PDB entry 6QVU | electron microscopy, 4.20 A resolution (low resolution: residue-level contacts below are approximate; hydrogen-bond / salt-bridge calls are withheld) | chains B and A

# Chain B (and A)
Molecule: Chloride channel protein 1
Source organism: Homo sapiens
Notes: chain A of this document is another copy of the same molecule, construct and numbering; everything in this record applies to it too
UniProtKB: P35523 (CLCN1_HUMAN); residue numbers follow UniProt; this construct covers 1-988
Sequence (988 residues; numbered 1 to 988; the number before each row is that of its first residue):
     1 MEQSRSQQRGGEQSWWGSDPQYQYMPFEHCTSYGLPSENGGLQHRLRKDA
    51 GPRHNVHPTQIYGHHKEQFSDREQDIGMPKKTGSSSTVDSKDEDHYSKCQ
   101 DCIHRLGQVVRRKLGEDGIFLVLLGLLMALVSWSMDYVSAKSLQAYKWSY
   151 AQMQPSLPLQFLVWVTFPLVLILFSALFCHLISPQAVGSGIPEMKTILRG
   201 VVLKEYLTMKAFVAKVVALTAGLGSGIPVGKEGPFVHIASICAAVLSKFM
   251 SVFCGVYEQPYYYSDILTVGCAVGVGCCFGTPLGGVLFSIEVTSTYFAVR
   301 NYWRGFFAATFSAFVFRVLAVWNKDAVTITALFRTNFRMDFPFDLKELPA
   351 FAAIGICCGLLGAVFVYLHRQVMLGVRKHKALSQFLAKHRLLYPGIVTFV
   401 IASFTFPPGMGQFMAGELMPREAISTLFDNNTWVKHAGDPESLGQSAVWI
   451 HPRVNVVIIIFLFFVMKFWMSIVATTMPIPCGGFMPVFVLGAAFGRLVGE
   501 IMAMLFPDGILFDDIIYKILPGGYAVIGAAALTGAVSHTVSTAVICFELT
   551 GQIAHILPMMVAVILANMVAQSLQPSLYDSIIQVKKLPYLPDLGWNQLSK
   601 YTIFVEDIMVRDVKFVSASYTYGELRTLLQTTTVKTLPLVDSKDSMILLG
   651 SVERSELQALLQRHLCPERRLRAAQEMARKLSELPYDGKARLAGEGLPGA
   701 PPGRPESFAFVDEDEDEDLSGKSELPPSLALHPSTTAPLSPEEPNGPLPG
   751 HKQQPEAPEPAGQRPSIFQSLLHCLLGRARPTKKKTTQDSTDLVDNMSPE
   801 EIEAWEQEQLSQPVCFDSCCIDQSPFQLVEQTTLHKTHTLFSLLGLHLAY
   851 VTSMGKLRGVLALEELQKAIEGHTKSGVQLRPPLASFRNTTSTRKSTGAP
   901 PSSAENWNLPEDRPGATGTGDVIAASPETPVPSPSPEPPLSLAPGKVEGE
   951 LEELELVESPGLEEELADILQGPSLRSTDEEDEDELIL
Disordered / not traced: 1-114, 254-261, 592-594, 670-817, 873-988
Curated features (UniProtKB/Swiss-Prot):
  - motif: Gly188 to Pro192 (Selectivity filter part_1), Gly230 to Pro234 (Selectivity filter part_2), Gly482 to Pro486 (Selectivity filter part_3)
  - binding site (chloride): Ser189, Phe484, Tyr578
  - site: Glu232 (Protopore gate)
  - modified residue: Ser886 (Phosphoserine)
  - natural variant: Gln43 (Q43R: In MCAR), Ser70 (S70L: In MCAR; uncertain significance), Thr82 (T82A: In MCAR; uncertain significance), Arg105 (R105C: In MCAR), Met128 (M128V: In MCAD), Asp136 (D136G: In MCAR), Tyr137 (Y137D: In MCAR), Tyr150 (Y150C: In MCAR), Gln154 (Q154R: No effect on chloride transport), Gln160 (Q160H: In MCAR), Phe161 (F161V: In MCAD and MCAR), Trp164 (W164R: In MCAR), 48 further natural variant entries in UniProt
  - mutagenesis: Ile290 (I290C/E/F/G/K/L/Q/T/V/Y: Changed chloride channel activity; changed gating of the channel), Glu291 (E291D: No effect on calcium channel activity; E291L: Loss of calcium channel activity), Arg496 (R496K: Changed gating of the channel), Gly499 (G499K/E: Changed gating of the channel; G499Q: No effect on gating of the channel), Glu500 (E500Q: No effect on channel function), Thr636 (T636A: Reduces the effect of adenosine nucleotides on common gate), Pro638 (P638A: Reduces the effect of adenosine nucleotides on common gate), Ser651 (S651A: Has normal sensitivity to adenosine nucleotides), His847 (H847A: Reduces the effect of adenosine nucleotides on common gate), Leu848 (L848A: Abrogates the effect of adenosine nucleotides on common gate), Ala849 (A849V: Has normal sensitivity to adenosine nucleotides)

# Interface between chain B and chain A
Contacting residue pairs - 55 pairs, chain B then chain A:
  Glu291(B) with Tyr302(A)
  Ser294(B) with Val299(A)
  Thr295(B) with Phe297(A); Ala298(A); Val299(A)
  Tyr296(B) with Tyr296(A); Phe297(A); Ala298(A)
  Phe297(B) with Thr295(A); Tyr296(A); Phe297(A)
  Ala298(B) with Thr295(A); Tyr296(A)
  Val299(B) with Ser294(A); Thr295(A)
  Arg300(B) with Gln597(A)
  Tyr302(B) with Glu291(A)
  Trp303(B) with Gln571(A)
  Phe306(B) with Val540(A); Ile564(A)
  Phe307(B) with Ile564(A)
  Thr310(B) with Met560(A)
  Phe314(B) with Leu557(A)
  Val321(B) with Leu345(A)
  Val327(B) with Phe341(A)
  Thr328(B) with Phe341(A); Asp344(A); Leu345(A)
  Ile329(B) with Phe343(A); Leu557(A)
  Arg334(B) with Met339(A); Asp340(A)
  Met339(B) with Arg334(A); Met339(A); Gln552(A)
  Asp340(B) with Arg334(A)
  Phe341(B) with Val327(A); Thr328(A)
  Phe343(B) with Ile329(A)
  Leu345(B) with Thr328(A)
  Val540(B) with Phe306(A)
  Gly551(B) with Ile553(A)
  Gln552(B) with Met339(A)
  Ile553(B) with Gly551(A); Ile553(A)
  Leu557(B) with Phe314(A); Ile329(A)
  Met560(B) with Thr310(A)
  Ile564(B) with Phe306(A); Phe307(A)
  Gln571(B) with Trp303(A)
  Gln597(B) with Arg300(A)
  Gln823(B) with Val829(A)
  Gln827(B) with Gln827(A)
  Val829(B) with Gln823(A)
Interface residues without a listed pair, chain B (49 interface residues in all): Leu283, Val292, Ala313, Asn336, Pro342, Asp344, Phe512, Val544, Phe547, Val561, Ile647, Ser824, Met854
Interface residues without a listed pair, chain A (48 interface residues in all): Leu283, Val292, Ala313, Val321, Asn336, Pro342, Val544, Phe547, Val561, Ile647, Ser824, Met854

# Summary
49 residues of chain B face 48 of chain A across their interface. UniProt lists 3 chloride-binding residues
and 11 mutagenesis sites on chain B.
Both chains are Chloride channel protein 1 (Homo sapiens). Entry 6QVU (CryoEM structure of the human ClC-1
chloride channel, low pH) was determined by electron microscopy together with 6QV6, 6QVB, 6QVC and 6QVD from
the same study.
